PDB entry 5NJS | X-ray diffraction, 1.70 A resolution | chain A

# Chain A
Protein: Lysozyme C
Organism: Gallus gallus
Notes: EC 3.2.1.17
UniProtKB: P00698 (LYSC_CHICK); residues 1-129 here correspond to UniProt positions 19-147 (UniProt number = residue number + 18)
Sequence (129 residues; row label = number of the first residue in the row):
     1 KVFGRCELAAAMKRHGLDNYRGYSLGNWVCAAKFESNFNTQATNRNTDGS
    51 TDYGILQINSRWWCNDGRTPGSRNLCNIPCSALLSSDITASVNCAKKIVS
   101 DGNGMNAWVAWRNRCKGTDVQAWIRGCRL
Disulfide bonds: Cys6-Cys127, Cys30-Cys115, Cys64-Cys80, Cys76-Cys94
Metal / ion sites: Na+: Ser60, Cys64, Ser72, Arg73
UniProt features mapped onto this chain:
  - active site: Glu35, Asp52
  - binding site (substrate): Asp101
Reported in the primary citation:
  - catalytic residues: Glu35, Asp52 (citing earlier work)

# Summary
Ser60, Cys64, Ser72 and Arg73 coordinate Na+. UniProt lists active-site residues Glu35 and Asp52 and
substrate-binding residue Asp101. From the paper: catalytic residues Glu35 and Asp52.
Chain A is Lysozyme C (Gallus gallus); the structure, Mix-and-diffuse serial synchrotron crystallography:
structure of N,N',N''-Triacetylchitotriose bound to Lysozyme with 50s time-delay, phased with 1HEW, was
determined by X-ray diffraction together with 5NJP, 5NJQ and 5NJR from the same study.
